PDB entry 8VKF | X-ray diffraction, 1.70 A resolution | chain A

== Chain A ==
Molecule: Cytochrome P450
Source organism: Rhodopseudomonas palustris HaA2
UniProtKB: Q2IU02 (Q2IU02_RHOP2); residues 0-409 here correspond to UniProt positions 1-410 (UniProt number = residue number + 1)
Amino-acid sequence (410 residues; row label = number of the first residue in the row; numbering starts at 0):
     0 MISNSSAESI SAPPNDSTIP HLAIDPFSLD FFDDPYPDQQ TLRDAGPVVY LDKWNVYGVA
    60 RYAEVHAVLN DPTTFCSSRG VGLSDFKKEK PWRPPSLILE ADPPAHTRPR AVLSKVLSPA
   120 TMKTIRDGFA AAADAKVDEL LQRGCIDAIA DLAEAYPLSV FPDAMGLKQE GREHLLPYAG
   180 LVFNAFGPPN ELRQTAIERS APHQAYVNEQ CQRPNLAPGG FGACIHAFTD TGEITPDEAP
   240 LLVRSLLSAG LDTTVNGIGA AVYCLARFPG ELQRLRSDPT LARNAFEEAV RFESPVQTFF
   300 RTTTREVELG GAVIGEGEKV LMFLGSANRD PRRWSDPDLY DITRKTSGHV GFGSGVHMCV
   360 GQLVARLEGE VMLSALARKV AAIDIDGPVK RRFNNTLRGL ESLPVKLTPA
Not modelled in the structure: 0-16
Ion coordination: heme Fe near C358 (its only coordinating residue here)
Residues lining bound ligands:
  - heme (HEM): L68, V80, I97, L98, H105, R109, L112, L116, F160, S244, L245, A248, G249, T252, T253, G256, F285, V289, P294, V295, F298, R300, L323, G350, F351, G352, V355, H356, C358, V359, G360, V363, A364
  - 4-propanoylbenzoic acid (LVK): R92, S95, I97, L98, V181, F182, F185, R243, S244, S247, A248, V295, F298

== In short ==
Bound to chain A: heme and 4-propanoylbenzoic acid.
Chain A is Cytochrome P450 (Rhodopseudomonas palustris HaA2); the structure, The crystal structure of
wild-type CYP199A4 bound to 4-propionylbenzoic acid, was determined by X-ray diffraction, deposited together
with 8VL0.
